1MGO - chains A and B; structure by X-ray diffraction, 1.20 A resolution.

Chain A (and B):
Name: Alcohol Dehydrogenase E chain
Source organism: Equus caballus
Notes: EC 1.1.1.1; chain B of this document is another copy of the same molecule, construct and numbering; everything in this record applies to it too
UniProt: P00327 (ADHE_HORSE); residues 1-374 here = UniProt positions 1-374
Sequence (374 residues; each row starts with the number of its first residue):
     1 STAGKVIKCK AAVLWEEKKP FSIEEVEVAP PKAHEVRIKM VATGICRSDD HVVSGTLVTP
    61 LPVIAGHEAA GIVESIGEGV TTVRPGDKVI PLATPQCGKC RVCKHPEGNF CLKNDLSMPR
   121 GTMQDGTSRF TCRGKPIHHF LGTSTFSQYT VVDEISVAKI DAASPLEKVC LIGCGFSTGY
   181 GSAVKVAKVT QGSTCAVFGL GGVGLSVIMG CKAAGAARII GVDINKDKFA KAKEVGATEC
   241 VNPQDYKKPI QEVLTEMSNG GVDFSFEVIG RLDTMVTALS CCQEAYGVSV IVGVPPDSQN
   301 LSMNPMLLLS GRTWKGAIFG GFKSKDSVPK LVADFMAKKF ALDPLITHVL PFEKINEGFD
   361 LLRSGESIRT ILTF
Construct notes: engineered mutation A93 (Phe in P00327)
Ion coordination: Zn2+ site 1: C46, H67, C174; Zn2+ site 2: C97, C100, C103, C111
Ligand contacts:
  - NAD (nicotinamide-adenine-dinucleotide): C46, R47, S48, H51, C174, T178, G199, L200, G201, G202, V203, G204, V222, D223, I224, N225, K228, V268, I269, G270, R271, T274, V292, G293, V294, A317, I318, F319, L362, R369
  - 2,3,4,5,6-pentafluorobenzyl alcohol (PFB): L57, F110, L116, S117, V294, I318
Reported in the primary citation:
  - conformationally variable residues (side-chain flip): L116
  - binding site for 2,3,4,5,6-pentafluorobenzyl alcohol: P136, H138, M306
  - mutagenesis - F93A (7.4-fold): decreased catalytic activity on benzyl alcohol oxidation
  - mutagenesis - F93A (130-fold): decreased catalytic activity
  - mutagenesis - F93A (10-fold): increased binding to NADH
  - mutagenesis - F93A (Kd 0.13 mM): decreased binding to benzyl alcohol
  - mutagenesis - F93A (Kd 1.4 mM): decreased binding to benzaldehyde

Interface between chain A and chain B:
Contacting residue pairs (83):
  R101(A) - S258(B)  hydrogen bond (side chain-backbone)
  R101(A) - N259(B)  hydrogen bond (side chain-backbone)
  R101(A) - G260(B)
  R101(A) - G261(B)  hydrogen bond (side chain-backbone)
  R101(A) - Q283(B)
  R101(A) - Y286(B)  hydrogen bond
  V102(A) - Q283(B)
  V102(A) - A285(B)  hydrophobic
  H105(A) - Y286(B)
  F110(A) - E284(B)
  F110(A) - A285(B)  hydrophobic
  F110(A) - S310(B)
  L112(A) - E284(B)
  S258(A) - R101(B)  hydrogen bond (backbone-side chain)
  N259(A) - R101(B)  hydrogen bond (backbone-side chain)
  G260(A) - R101(B)
  G261(A) - R101(B)  hydrogen bond (backbone-side chain)
  L272(A) - P305(B)  hydrophobic
  M275(A) - P305(B)  hydrophobic
  Q283(A) - R101(B)
  Q283(A) - V102(B)
  E284(A) - F110(B)
  E284(A) - L112(B)
  E284(A) - S117(B)
  A285(A) - V102(B)  hydrophobic
  A285(A) - F110(B)  hydrophobic
  Y286(A) - R101(B)  hydrogen bond
  Y286(A) - H105(B)
  I291(A) - L308(B)  hydrophobic
  I291(A) - L309(B)
  V292(A) - L309(B)
  G293(A) - L309(B)
  V294(A) - M306(B)  hydrophobic
  P295(A) - P305(B)  hydrophobic
  P295(A) - M306(B)
  Q299(A) - P305(B)
  N300(A) - S302(B)  hydrogen bond
  N300(A) - M303(B)
  N300(A) - N304(B)
  L301(A) - L301(B)
  L301(A) - S302(B)
  L301(A) - M303(B)  hydrogen bond (backbone-backbone)
  L301(A) - P305(B)  hydrophobic
  S302(A) - N300(B)  hydrogen bond
  S302(A) - L301(B)
  M303(A) - N300(B)
  M303(A) - L301(B)  hydrogen bond (backbone-backbone)
  N304(A) - N300(B)  hydrogen bond (backbone-side chain)
  P305(A) - L272(B)  hydrophobic
  P305(A) - M275(B)  hydrophobic
  P305(A) - P295(B)  hydrophobic
  P305(A) - Q299(B)
  P305(A) - L301(B)  hydrophobic
  M306(A) - P295(B)  hydrophobic
  L308(A) - I291(B)  hydrophobic
  L308(A) - W314(B)  hydrophobic
  L308(A) - G316(B)  hydrogen bond (backbone-backbone)
  L308(A) - A317(B)
  L309(A) - I291(B)
  L309(A) - V292(B)
  L309(A) - G293(B)
  L309(A) - G316(B)
  L309(A) - A317(B)  hydrogen bond (backbone-backbone)
  L309(A) - I318(B)  hydrogen bond (backbone-backbone)
  S310(A) - F110(B)
  G311(A) - G316(B)
  R312(A) - K315(B)
  R312(A) - G316(B)
  T313(A) - T313(B)
  T313(A) - W314(B)
  T313(A) - K315(B)
  W314(A) - L308(B)  hydrophobic
  W314(A) - T313(B)
  W314(A) - W314(B)  hydrogen bond (backbone-backbone)
  K315(A) - R312(B)
  K315(A) - T313(B)
  G316(A) - L308(B)  hydrogen bond (backbone-backbone)
  G316(A) - L309(B)
  G316(A) - G311(B)
  G316(A) - R312(B)
  A317(A) - L308(B)
  A317(A) - L309(B)  hydrogen bond (backbone-backbone)
  I318(A) - L309(B)  hydrogen bond (backbone-backbone)
Other interface residues (no listed pair), chain A (41 interface residues in all): G108, S117
Other interface residues (no listed pair), chain B (43 interface residues in all): G108, L116, V294, S298

In short:
41 residues of chain A face 43 of chain B across their interface, with 20 hydrogen bonds. Polar pairs include
R101(A)-S258(B), R101(A)-N259(B) and R101(A)-G261(B). Chain A binds NAD and 2,3,4,5,6-pentafluorobenzyl
alcohol. From the paper: a binding site for 2,3,4,5,6-pentafluorobenzyl alcohol at P136(A), H138(A) and
M306(A); F93A of chain A reduces catalytic activity on benzyl alcohol oxidation.
Chain A and chain B are both Alcohol Dehydrogenase E chain (Equus caballus); the structure, Horse Liver
Alcohol Dehydrogenase Phe93Ala Mutant, was determined by X-ray diffraction together with 1MG0 from the same
study.
